Entry 6EQT (X-ray diffraction, 2.73 A resolution); this record covers chain A.

# Chain A
Protein: Centromere protein N
From: Homo sapiens
UniProt: Q96H22 (CENPN_HUMAN), isoform Q96H22-3; residue numbers follow UniProt; this construct covers 1-213
Amino-acid sequence (219 residues; row label = number of the first residue in the row):
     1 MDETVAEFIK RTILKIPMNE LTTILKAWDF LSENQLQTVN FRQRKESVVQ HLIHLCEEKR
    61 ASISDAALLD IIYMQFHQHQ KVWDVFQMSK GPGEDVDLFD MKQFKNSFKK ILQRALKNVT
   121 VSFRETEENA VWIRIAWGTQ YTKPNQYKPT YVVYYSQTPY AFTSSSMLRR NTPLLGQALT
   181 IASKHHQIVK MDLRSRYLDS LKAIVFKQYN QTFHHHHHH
Disordered / not traced: 91-96, 214-219
Construct notes: variant Asp-84 (Glu in Q96H22); expression tag (214-219)
What the authors report for this chain:
  - conformationally variable residues (order/disorder transition): Ser-166 to Leu-168
  - mutagenesis - K15A/Y147A, K45A/Y147A: abolished binding to CENP-ANCP
  - mutagenesis - R11A, K15A/Y147A, K45A/Y147A: decreased localization
  - mutagenesis - E3A/E7A, R11A, K143A/Y147A: decreased binding to CENP-A

# In short
From the paper: R11A, K15A/Y147A and K45A/Y147A reduce localization; conformational variability at Ser-166; 5
substitutions were tested in all.
Chain A is Centromere protein N (Homo sapiens); the structure, Crystal structure of the human kinetochore
protein cenp-N, was determined by X-ray diffraction (same publication as 6C0W).
